Entry 5HMC (X-ray diffraction, 2.20 A resolution); this record covers chain A.

# Chain A
Protein: Azi13
Organism: Streptomyces sahachiroi
UniProtKB: B4XYA6 (B4XYA6_STREG); residues 1-133 here = UniProt positions 1-133
Amino-acid sequence (141 residues; numbered 1 to 141; the number before each row is that of its first residue):
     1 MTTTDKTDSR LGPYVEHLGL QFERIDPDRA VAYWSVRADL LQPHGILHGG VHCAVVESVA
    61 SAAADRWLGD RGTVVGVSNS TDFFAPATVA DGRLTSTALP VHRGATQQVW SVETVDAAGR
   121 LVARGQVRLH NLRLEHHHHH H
Not modelled in the structure: 1-9, 135-141
Differences from the reference sequence: expression tag (134-141)
Residues lining bound ligands: 5-methylnaphthalene-1-carboxylic acid (5NE): L11, V15, Q42, P43, H44, L47, H48, G49, E57, S58, S61, D65, V74, G76

# Overview
Chain A binds 5-methylnaphthalene-1-carboxylic acid.
Chain A is Azi13 (Streptomyces sahachiroi); the structure, Crystal structure of S. sahachiroi AziG complexed
with 5-methyl naphthoic acid, was determined by X-ray diffraction (same publication as 5HMB).
